PDB entry 7PBO | electron microscopy, 2.90 A resolution | chains B and C of the 10 polymer chains in the assembly

Chain B (and C):
Molecule: Holliday junction ATP-dependent DNA helicase RuvB
Source organism: Streptococcus thermophilus
Notes: EC 3.6.4.12; chain C of this document is another copy of the same molecule, construct and numbering; everything in this record applies to it too
Reference sequence: A0A2U2MES7 (A0A2U2MES7_STRTR); residues 19-333 here = UniProt positions 19-333
Sequence (315 residues; each row starts with the number of its first residue):
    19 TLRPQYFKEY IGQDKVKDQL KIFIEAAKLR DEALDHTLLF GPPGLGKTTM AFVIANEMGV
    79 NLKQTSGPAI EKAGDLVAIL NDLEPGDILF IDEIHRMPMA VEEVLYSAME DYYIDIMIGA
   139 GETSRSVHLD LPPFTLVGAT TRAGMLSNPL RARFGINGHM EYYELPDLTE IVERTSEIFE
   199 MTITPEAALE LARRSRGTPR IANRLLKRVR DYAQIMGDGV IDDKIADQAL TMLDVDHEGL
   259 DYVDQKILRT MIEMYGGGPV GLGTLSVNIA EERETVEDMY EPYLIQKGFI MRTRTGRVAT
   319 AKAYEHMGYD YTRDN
Not modelled in the structure: 331-333 (chain C: 137-140, 332-333)
Bound ions: Mg2+: Thr66 (together with ATP-gamma-S)
Small-molecule neighbours:
  - ATP-gamma-S (AGS; phosphothiophosphoric acid-adenylate ester): Glu128, Pro167, Arg171
  - ATP-gamma-S: Leu20, Arg21, Pro22, Tyr28, Ile29, Pro61, Gly62, Leu63, Gly64, Lys65, Thr66, Thr67, Asp110, Thr159, Tyr181, Ile189, Pro217, Arg218, Asn221
From the paper describing this entry:
  - binding site for the ligand ADP: Thr66

How chain B and chain C interact:
Pairs across the interface (44; chain B residue first):
  Gln37(B) - Met250(C)  hydrogen bond (side chain-backbone)
  Ile40(B) - Met250(C)  hydrophobic
  Phe41(B) - Arg226(C)
  Phe41(B) - Asp229(C)
  Ala44(B) - Asp229(C)
  Leu47(B) - Ile233(C)  hydrophobic
  Arg48(B) - Arg228(C)
  Arg48(B) - Asp229(C)  salt bridge
  Arg48(B) - Gln232(C)  hydrogen bond
  Asp53(B) - Arg226(C)  salt bridge
  Met117(B) - Arg114(C)
  Glu121(B) - Pro86(C)
  Glu121(B) - His113(C)  salt bridge
  Glu121(B) - Arg114(C)  salt bridge
  Tyr124(B) - Glu111(C)
  Glu128(B) - Arg21(C)  salt bridge
  Glu128(B) - Arg218(C)  salt bridge
  Asp129(B) - Arg21(C)  salt bridge
  Tyr131(B) - Gln82(C)  hydrogen bond
  Asp133(B) - Thr83(C)
  Asp133(B) - Ala87(C)
  Met135(B) - Ala87(C)
  Met135(B) - Asp93(C)
  Ser142(B) - Ala96(C)
  Arg143(B) - Asp100(C)  salt bridge
  Ser144(B) - Thr83(C)
  His146(B) - Gln82(C)
  Arg160(B) - Glu292(C)  salt bridge
  Gly162(B) - Thr293(C)  hydrogen bond (backbone-side chain)
  Gly162(B) - Asp296(C)
  Met163(B) - Glu292(C)
  Ala170(B) - Arg218(C)
  Arg171(B) - Arg218(C)
  Phe172(B) - Arg222(C)
  Gly173(B) - Arg222(C)
  Gly173(B) - Arg226(C)  hydrogen bond (backbone-side chain)
  His177(B) - Glu289(C)  salt bridge
  Gln304(B) - Val285(C)  hydrogen bond (side chain-backbone)
  Gln304(B) - Ala288(C)
  Met309(B) - Met272(C)
  Met309(B) - Tyr273(C)  hydrophobic
  Arg310(B) - Tyr273(C)
  Arg310(B) - Gly281(C)
  Arg310(B) - Thr282(C)  hydrogen bond
Interface residues without a listed pair, chain B (42 interface residues in all): Glu43, Phe58, Ala118, Ala161, Asn166, Pro167, Arg169, Ile174, Glu179, Pro300, Ile303, Arg312
Interface residues without a listed pair, chain C (42 interface residues in all): Pro61, Ser84, Ile97, Arg160, Tyr230, Met234, Leu251, Tyr260, Val261, Asn286, Met297, Tyr298, Thr313

In short:
Chain B and chain C each contribute 42 residues to their interface; the contacts include 7 hydrogen bonds and
10 salt bridges. Polar pairs include Arg48(B)-Asp229(C), Asp53(B)-Arg226(C) and Glu121(B)-His113(C). Bound to
chain B: ATP-gamma-S. The paper reports a binding site for the ligand ADP at Thr66(B).
Both chains are Holliday junction ATP-dependent DNA helicase RuvB (Streptococcus thermophilus). Entry 7PBO
(RuvAB branch migration motor complexed to the Holliday junction - RuvB AAA+ state s4 [t2 dataset]) was
determined by electron microscopy together with 7PBL, 7PBM, 7PBN, 7PBP, 7PBQ, 7PBR and 3 further entries from
the same study.
